5M5X - chains M and N of the 17 polymer chains in the assembly; structure by electron microscopy, 4.00 A resolution.

Chain M:
Protein: DNA-directed RNA polymerase I subunit RPA49
Organism: Saccharomyces cerevisiae
Reference sequence: Q01080 (RPA49_YEAST); residue numbers follow UniProt; this construct covers 1-415
Amino-acid sequence (415 residues; each row starts with the number of its first residue):
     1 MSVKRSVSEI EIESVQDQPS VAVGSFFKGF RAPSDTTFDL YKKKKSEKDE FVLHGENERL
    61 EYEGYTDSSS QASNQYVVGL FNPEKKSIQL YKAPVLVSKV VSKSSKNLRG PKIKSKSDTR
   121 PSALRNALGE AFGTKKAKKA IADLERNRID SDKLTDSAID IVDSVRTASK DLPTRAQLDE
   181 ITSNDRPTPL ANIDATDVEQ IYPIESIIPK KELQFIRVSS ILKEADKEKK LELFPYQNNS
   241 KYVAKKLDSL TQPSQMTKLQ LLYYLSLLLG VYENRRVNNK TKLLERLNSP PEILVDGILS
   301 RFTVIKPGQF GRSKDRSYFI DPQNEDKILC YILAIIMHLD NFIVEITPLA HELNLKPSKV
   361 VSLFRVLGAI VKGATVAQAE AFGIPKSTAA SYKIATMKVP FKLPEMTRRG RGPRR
Disordered / not traced: 1-7, 45-46, 111-415
Curated features (UniProtKB/Swiss-Prot):
  - modified residue (Phosphoserine): S34, S151
  - mutagenesis: E325 to D326 (No effect on DNA binding), K356 (K356A: Loss of DNA binding; when associated with A-358), S358 (S358A: Loss of DNA binding; when associated with A-356), K359 (K359A: Loss of DNA binding), R365 (R365A: Loss of DNA binding), K393 (K393A: Loss of DNA binding)

Chain N:
Protein: DNA-directed RNA polymerase I subunit RPA34
Organism: Saccharomyces cerevisiae
Reference sequence: P47006 (RPA34_YEAST); residue numbers follow UniProt; this construct covers 1-233
Amino-acid sequence (233 residues; each row starts with the number of its first residue):
     1 MSKLSKDYVS DSDSDDEVIS NEFSIPDGFK KCKHLKNFPL NGDNKKKAKQ QQVWLIKFPS
    61 NVDISKLKSL PVDFESSTTM TIDKHDYKIM DDTDIESSLT QDNLSNMTLL VPSESKESLK
   121 IASTAKDNAP LQFDKVFSVS ETAKIPAIDY SKVRVPRKDV PKVEGLKLEH FATGYDAEDF
   181 HVAEEVKENK KEPKKRSHHD DEEESSEKKK KKKEKREKRE KKDKKDKKKK HRD
Disordered / not traced: 1-23, 45-48, 95-105, 126-129, 178-233
Curated features (UniProtKB/Swiss-Prot):
  - modified residue (Phosphoserine): S10, S12, S14, S60

How chain M and chain N interact:
Pairs across the interface - 83 pairs, chain M then chain N:
  S8(M) - V72(N)  hydrogen bond (backbone-backbone)
  S8(M) - D73(N)
  E9(M) - S69(N)  hydrogen bond
  E9(M) - L70(N)
  E9(M) - P71(N)
  I10(M) - S69(N)
  I10(M) - L70(N)  hydrogen bond (backbone-backbone)
  I10(M) - V72(N)  hydrophobic
  E11(M) - K68(N)
  E11(M) - S69(N)  hydrogen bond
  I12(M) - L67(N)  hydrophobic
  I12(M) - K68(N)
  V15(M) - I64(N)
  Q16(M) - K36(N)
  Q16(M) - F38(N)
  Q18(M) - H34(N)  hydrogen bond
  S20(M) - F38(N)
  S20(M) - P112(N)
  V21(M) - F38(N)  hydrophobic
  V21(M) - L109(N)  hydrophobic
  V21(M) - L110(N)
  A22(M) - L109(N)
  A22(M) - L110(N)  hydrogen bond (backbone-backbone)
  V23(M) - M107(N)
  V23(M) - T108(N)
  V23(M) - L109(N)
  G24(M) - M107(N)
  G24(M) - T108(N)
  S25(M) - N106(N)
  F26(M) - T108(N)
  F27(M) - N106(N)  hydrogen bond (backbone-backbone)
  K28(M) - N106(N)
  F30(M) - P130(N)
  A32(M) - I121(N)  hydrophobic
  S34(M) - I121(N)
  T37(M) - E117(N)
  F38(M) - E117(N)
  F38(M) - L119(N)
  D39(M) - K31(N)
  L40(M) - K31(N)
  L40(M) - C32(N)  hydrogen bond (backbone-backbone)
  Y41(M) - S24(N)
  Y41(M) - I25(N)
  Y41(M) - K30(N)
  Y41(M) - K31(N)
  K42(M) - F29(N)
  K42(M) - K30(N)  hydrogen bond (backbone-backbone)
  K42(M) - C32(N)
  K43(M) - P26(N)
  K43(M) - G28(N)
  K43(M) - F29(N)
  K44(M) - F29(N)
  V52(M) - P26(N)
  A72(M) - S60(N)
  S73(M) - P59(N)
  S73(M) - S60(N)  hydrogen bond (backbone-backbone)
  N74(M) - K57(N)  hydrogen bond
  N74(M) - F58(N)  hydrogen bond (side chain-backbone)
  N74(M) - P59(N)
  Q75(M) - K57(N)
  Q75(M) - F58(N)  hydrogen bond (backbone-backbone)
  Q75(M) - P59(N)
  Y76(M) - K57(N)  hydrogen bond
  Y76(M) - F58(N)
  V77(M) - W54(N)
  V77(M) - L55(N)
  V77(M) - I56(N)  hydrogen bond (backbone-backbone)
  V77(M) - F58(N)  hydrophobic
  V78(M) - W54(N)
  G79(M) - V53(N)
  G79(M) - W54(N)  hydrogen bond (backbone-backbone)
  L80(M) - P39(N)
  L80(M) - Q52(N)
  L80(M) - V53(N)  hydrophobic
  L80(M) - W54(N)  hydrogen bond (backbone-side chain)
  F81(M) - Q51(N)
  F81(M) - Q52(N)  hydrogen bond (backbone-backbone)
  F81(M) - W54(N)
  P83(M) - K49(N)
  P83(M) - Q50(N)
  I88(M) - W54(N)
  L90(M) - I64(N)
  Y91(M) - F38(N)  hydrophobic
Also at the interface, not in a pair above, chain M (48 interface residues in all): R31, H54, N82, S87, K92
Also at the interface, not in a pair above, chain N (43 interface residues in all): L35

In short:
48 residues of chain M face 43 of chain N across their interface; the contacts include 18 hydrogen bonds.
Among the polar pairs are E9(M)-S69(N), E11(M)-S69(N) and Q18(M)-H34(N). UniProt lists 7 mutagenesis sites on
chain M.
Chain M is DNA-directed RNA polymerase I subunit RPA49 and chain N is DNA-directed RNA polymerase I subunit
RPA34, both from Saccharomyces cerevisiae; the structure, RNA Polymerase I elongation complex 1, was
determined by electron microscopy (same publication as 5M5Y, 5M64 and 5M5W).
